Entry 8UTC (X-ray diffraction, 2.40 A resolution); this record covers chains A and B of the 3 polymer chains in the assembly.

== Chain A ==
Molecule: HLA class I histocompatibility antigen, B alpha chain
Organism: Homo sapiens
Notes: fragment: extracellular domain
UniProt: P01889 (HLAB_HUMAN); residues 1-275 here correspond to UniProt positions 25-299 (UniProt number = residue number + 24)
Amino-acid sequence (276 residues; each row starts with the number of its first residue; numbering starts at 0):
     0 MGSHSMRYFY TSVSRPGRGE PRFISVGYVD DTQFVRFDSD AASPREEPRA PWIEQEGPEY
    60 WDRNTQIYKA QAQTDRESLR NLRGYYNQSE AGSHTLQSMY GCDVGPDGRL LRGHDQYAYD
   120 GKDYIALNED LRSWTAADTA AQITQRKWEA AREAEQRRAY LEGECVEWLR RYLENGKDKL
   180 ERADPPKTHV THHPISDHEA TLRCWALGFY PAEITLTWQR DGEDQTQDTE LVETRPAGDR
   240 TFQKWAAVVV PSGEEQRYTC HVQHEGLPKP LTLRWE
Unresolved in the structure: 0
Sequence notes: initiating methionine (0)
UniProt features mapped onto this chain:
  - region: E275 (Connecting peptide)
  - motif: S77 to G83 (Bw6 motif)
  - binding site (a peptide antigen): N63, Y84, T143, K146, E152, Y159, Y171
  - glycosylation: N86 (N-linked (GlcNAc...) asparagine)
Disulfide bonds: C101-C164, C203-C259

== Chain B ==
Molecule: Beta-2-microglobulin
Organism: Homo sapiens
UniProt: P61769 (B2MG_HUMAN); residues 1-99 here correspond to UniProt positions 21-119 (UniProt number = residue number + 20)
Amino-acid sequence (100 residues; row label = number of the first residue in the row; numbering starts at 0):
     0 MIQRTPKIQV YSRHPAENGK SNFLNCYVSG FHPSDIEVDL LKNGERIEKV EHSDLSFSKD
    60 WSFYLLYYTE FTPTEKDEYA CRVNHVTLSQ PKIVKWDRDM
Sequence notes: initiating methionine (0)
UniProt features mapped onto this chain:
  - modified residue: Q2 (Pyrrolidone carboxylic acid)
  - glycosylation: I1 (N-linked (Glc) (glycation) isoleucine), K19 (N-linked (Glc) (glycation) lysine), K41 (N-linked (Glc) (glycation) lysine), K48 (N-linked (Glc) (glycation) lysine), K58 (N-linked (Glc) (glycation) lysine), K91 (N-linked (Glc) (glycation) lysine), K94 (N-linked (Glc) (glycation) lysine)
Disulfide bonds: C25-C80

== Interface between chain A and chain B ==
Pairs across the interface (53):
  F8(A) with F56(B), hydrophobic
  Y9(A) with F56(B)
  T10(A) with F56(B); F62(B)
  V12(A) with S33(B)
  I23(A) with L54(B)
  V25(A) with D53(B); L54(B); S55(B)
  Y27(A) with S55(B); Y63(B), hydrogen bond
  Q32(A) with D53(B), hydrogen bond
  R35(A) with D53(B), salt bridge
  R48(A) with D53(B), salt bridge
  S92(A) with M0(B)
  H93(A) with M0(B)
  Q96(A) with H31(B), hydrogen bond; F56(B); W60(B), hydrogen bond (side chain-backbone); F62(B)
  S97(A) with F56(B)
  Q115(A) with W60(B)
  Y116(A) with W60(B)
  A117(A) with W60(B), hydrophobic
  D119(A) with M0(B); I1(B); H31(B)
  G120(A) with H31(B)
  D122(A) with W60(B), hydrogen bond
  R202(A) with M99(B)
  W204(A) with D98(B); M99(B), hydrophobic
  V231(A) with Q8(B)
  E232(A) with K6(B), salt bridge; Q8(B), hydrogen bond (backbone-side chain); S28(B), hydrogen bond
  T233(A) with Y26(B)
  R234(A) with Q8(B), hydrogen bond; Y10(B); Y26(B); M99(B), hydrogen bond (side chain-backbone)
  P235(A) with Y10(B), hydrogen bond (backbone-side chain); N24(B); Y26(B); L65(B), hydrophobic
  A236(A) with R12(B), hydrogen bond (backbone-side chain); N24(B), hydrogen bond (backbone-side chain)
  G237(A) with R12(B), hydrogen bond (backbone-side chain)
  D238(A) with R12(B)
  Q242(A) with Y10(B); S11(B); R12(B), hydrogen bond (side chain-backbone)
  W244(A) with M99(B)
Also at the interface, not in a pair above, chain A (35 interface residues in all): T94, M98, K121
Also at the interface, not in a pair above, chain B (25 interface residues in all): H13, G29, D59

== Overview ==
35 residues of chain A and 25 residues of chain B are in contact; the contacts include 14 hydrogen bonds and 3
salt bridges. Among the polar pairs are R35(A)-D53(B), R48(A)-D53(B) and E232(A)-K6(B). From UniProt: 7
peptide antigen-binding residues on chain A.
Here chain A is HLA class I histocompatibility antigen, B alpha chain and chain B is Beta-2-microglobulin,
both from Homo sapiens. Entry 8UTC (HUMAN LEUKOCYTE ANTIGEN B*07:02 IN COMPLEX WITH SARS-COV2 EPITOPE N105-113
(Y111F mutant)) was determined by X-ray diffraction.
